1UC9 - chains A and B; structure by X-ray diffraction, 2.38 A resolution.

# Chain A
Molecule: lysine biosynthesis enzyme
Organism: Thermus thermophilus
UniProtKB: Q84BR0 (Q84BR0_THETH); residue numbers follow UniProt; this construct covers 1-280
Amino-acid sequence (280 residues; row label = number of the first residue in the row; X marks 16 residues of unknown identity (built as UNK)):
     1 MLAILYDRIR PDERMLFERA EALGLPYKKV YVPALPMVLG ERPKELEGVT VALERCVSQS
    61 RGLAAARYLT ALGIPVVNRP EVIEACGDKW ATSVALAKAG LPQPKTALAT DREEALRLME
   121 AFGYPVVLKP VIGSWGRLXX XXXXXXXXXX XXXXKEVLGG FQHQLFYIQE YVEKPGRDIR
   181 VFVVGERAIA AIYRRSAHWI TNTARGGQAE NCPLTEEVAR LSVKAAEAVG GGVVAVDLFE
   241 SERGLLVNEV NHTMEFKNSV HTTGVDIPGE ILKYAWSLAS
Unresolved in the structure: 134-138, 155-159, 195-208
Residues lining bound ligands: ADP (adenosine-5'-diphosphate): Val127, Lys129, Gln169, Glu170, Tyr171, Val172, Lys174, Asp178, Arg180, Arg194, Asp237, Phe239, Asn248, Glu249

# Chain B
Molecule: lysine biosynthesis enzyme
Organism: Thermus thermophilus
UniProtKB: Q84BR0 (Q84BR0_THETH); the construct has insertions or renumbered stretches relative to UniProt, so the offset changes along the chain: 1-132 = UniProt 1-132; 139-152 = UniProt 141-154; 155-280 = UniProt 155-280
Amino-acid sequence (280 residues; numbered 1 to 280 plus 8 insertion-coded residues; 8 numbers in that range are skipped by the numbering (no residue carries them; nothing is unmodelled there); the number before each row is that of its first residue; a row labelled like 132A-132H holds insertion residues (132A, then the next letters in order); X marks 16 residues of unknown identity (built as UNK)):
     1 MLAILYDRIR PDERMLFERA EALGLPYKKV YVPALPMVLG ERPKELEGVT VALERCVSQS
    61 RGLAAARYLT ALGIPVVNRP EVIEACGDKW ATSVALAKAG LPQPKTALAT DREEALRLME
   121 AFGYPVVLKP VI
132A-132H GSWGRLXX
   139 XXXXXXXXXX XXXX
   155 KEVLGGFQHQ LFYIQEYVEK PGRDIRVFVV GERAIAAIYR RSAHWITNTA RGGQAENCPL
   215 TEEVARLSVK AAEAVGGGVV AVDLFESERG LLVNEVNHTM EFKNSVHTTG VDIPGEILKY
   275 AWSLAS
Unresolved in the structure: 132A-132H, 155-159, 195-208
Residues lining bound ligands: ADP (adenosine-5'-diphosphate): Val127, Lys129, Gln169, Glu170, Tyr171, Val172, Lys174, Asp178, Arg180, Arg194, Asp237, Phe239, Asn248, Glu249

# Interface between chain A and chain B
Contacting residue pairs (65):
  Pro33(A) - Thr110(B)
  Pro33(A) - Asp111(B)
  Pro33(A) - Glu114(B)
  Ala34(A) - Glu114(B)
  Leu35(A) - Glu114(B)
  Pro36(A) - Glu114(B)
  Met37(A) - Trp90(B)
  Met37(A) - Ala107(B)
  Met37(A) - Leu108(B)  hydrogen bond (backbone-backbone)
  Val38(A) - Thr106(B)
  Val38(A) - Ala107(B)  hydrophobic
  Val38(A) - Leu118(B)  hydrophobic
  Leu39(A) - Trp90(B)  hydrophobic
  Leu39(A) - Ser93(B)
  Leu39(A) - Gln103(B)
  Leu39(A) - Thr106(B)  hydrogen bond (backbone-backbone)
  Gln59(A) - Phe161(B)
  Ser60(A) - Gly160(B)
  Ser60(A) - Phe161(B)
  Ser60(A) - His163(B)  hydrogen bond (side chain-backbone)
  Arg61(A) - Thr110(B)  hydrogen bond
  Leu63(A) - Phe161(B)  hydrophobic
  Ala64(A) - Trp90(B)  hydrogen bond (backbone-side chain)
  Ala64(A) - Leu108(B)  hydrophobic
  Arg67(A) - Asp88(B)  salt bridge
  Arg67(A) - Val94(B)
  Thr70(A) - Val94(B)
  Thr70(A) - Lys98(B)
  Ala71(A) - Lys98(B)
  Glu84(A) - Glu84(B)
  Gly87(A) - Phe161(B)
  Asp88(A) - Arg67(B)  salt bridge
  Trp90(A) - Met37(B)
  Trp90(A) - Leu39(B)  hydrophobic
  Trp90(A) - Ala64(B)  hydrogen bond (side chain-backbone)
  Ala91(A) - Arg67(B)
  Ser93(A) - Leu39(B)
  Val94(A) - Arg67(B)
  Val94(A) - Thr70(B)
  Lys98(A) - Thr70(B)
  Lys98(A) - Ala71(B)
  Gln103(A) - Leu39(B)
  Thr106(A) - Val38(B)
  Thr106(A) - Leu39(B)  hydrogen bond (backbone-backbone)
  Ala107(A) - Met37(B)
  Ala107(A) - Val38(B)  hydrophobic
  Leu108(A) - Met37(B)  hydrogen bond (backbone-backbone)
  Leu108(A) - Ala64(B)  hydrophobic
  Thr110(A) - Pro33(B)
  Thr110(A) - Arg61(B)  hydrogen bond
  Asp111(A) - Pro33(B)
  Glu114(A) - Pro33(B)
  Glu114(A) - Ala34(B)
  Glu114(A) - Leu35(B)
  Glu114(A) - Pro36(B)
  Leu118(A) - Val38(B)  hydrophobic
  Ile132(A) - Phe161(B)  hydrophobic
  Gly160(A) - Ser60(B)
  Phe161(A) - Gln59(B)
  Phe161(A) - Ser60(B)
  Phe161(A) - Leu63(B)  hydrophobic
  Phe161(A) - Glu84(B)
  Phe161(A) - Gly87(B)
  Gln162(A) - Ser60(B)
  His163(A) - Ser60(B)  hydrogen bond (backbone-side chain)
Other interface residues (no listed pair), chain A (44 interface residues in all): Val32, Glu41, Tyr68, Ile83, Ala97, Lys105, Phe122, Leu165
Other interface residues (no listed pair), chain B (44 interface residues in all): Val32, Glu41, Tyr68, Ile83, Ala91, Ala97, Lys105, Phe122, Ile132, Gln162, Leu165

# Overview
The chain A/chain B interface involves 44 residues from each chain; the contacts include 10 hydrogen bonds and
2 salt bridges. Among the polar pairs are Arg67(A)-Asp88(B), Ser60(A)-His163(B) and Arg61(A)-Thr110(B). Chain
A binds ADP. Bound to chain B: ADP.
Both chains are lysine biosynthesis enzyme (Thermus thermophilus). Entry 1UC9 (Crystal structure of a lysine
biosynthesis enzyme, Lysx, from thermus thermophilus HB8) was determined by X-ray diffraction together with
1UC8 from the same study.
